PDB entry 4BD8 | X-ray diffraction, 2.22 A resolution | chains A and B

Chain A (and B):
Protein: Apoptosis regulator bax
Source organism: Homo sapiens
Notes: chain B of this document is another copy of the same molecule, construct and numbering; everything in this record applies to it too
UniProt: Q07812 (BAX_HUMAN); residue numbers follow UniProt; this construct covers 1-171
Amino-acid sequence (174 residues; row label = number of the first residue in the row):
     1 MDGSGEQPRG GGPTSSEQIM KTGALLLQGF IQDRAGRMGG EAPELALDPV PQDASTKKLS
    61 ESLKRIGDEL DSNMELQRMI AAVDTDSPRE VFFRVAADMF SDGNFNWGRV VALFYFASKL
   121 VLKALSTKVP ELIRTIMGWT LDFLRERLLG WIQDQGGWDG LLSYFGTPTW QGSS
Disordered / not traced: 1-10, 38-52, 171-174 (chain B: 1-11, 36-42, 171-174)
Construct notes: expression tag (172-174); engineered mutation Ser62 (Cys in Q07812), Ser126 (Cys in Q07812)
Ion coordination: praseodymium ion: Asp142, Glu146 (shared with Glu69(B) of chain B; 2 residues of chain C)
Swiss-Prot annotation at these positions:
  - motif: Leu59 to Asn73 (BH3), Asp98 to Ser118 (BH1), Gly150 to Phe165 (BH2)
  - modified residue: Met1 (N-acetylmethionine)
  - cross-link: Lys128 (Glycyl lysine isopeptide (Lys-Gly) (interchain with G-Cter in ubiquitin))
  - natural variant: Gly11 (G11E: In a plasmacytoma cell line), Gly67 (G67R: In a T-cell acute lymphoblastic leukemia cell line), Gly108 (G108V: In a Burkitt lymphoma)
  - mutagenesis: Lys21 (K21E: Reduces interaction with BCL2L11, homooligomerization and triggering of apoptosis), Met74 (M74D/E: Strongly reduced interaction with MCL1, BCL2, BCL2L1 and BCL2L2. No effect on cytochrome c release and subsequent apoptosis triggered by etoposide), Lys128 (K128R: Partial loss of polyubiquitination)
From the paper describing this entry:
  - mutagenesis - V121C/I136C: unchanged binding to BH3 peptides
  - mutagenesis - R109D: abolished binding to Apoptosis regulator bax (chain A)
  - mutagenesis - R109D: increased binding to BaxBH3 peptide D68R

Chain A / chain B interface:
Residue-residue contacts (167):
  Pro13(A) - Gly156(B)
  Pro13(A) - Gly157(B)
  Thr14(A) - Gln153(B)
  Thr14(A) - Gly156(B)
  Ser16(A) - Leu149(B)
  Ser16(A) - Gln153(B)
  Ile19(A) - Leu149(B)  hydrophobic
  Ile19(A) - Ile152(B)  hydrophobic
  Ile19(A) - Gln153(B)
  Ile19(A) - Trp158(B)  hydrogen bond (backbone-side chain)
  Met20(A) - Leu141(B)
  Met20(A) - Leu144(B)  hydrophobic
  Met20(A) - Arg145(B)
  Met20(A) - Leu149(B)  hydrophobic
  Thr22(A) - Trp158(B)
  Gly23(A) - Leu141(B)
  Gly23(A) - Trp158(B)
  Ala24(A) - Leu141(B)
  Leu26(A) - Trp158(B)  hydrophobic
  Leu27(A) - Met137(B)  hydrophobic
  Leu27(A) - Thr140(B)
  Gln28(A) - Met137(B)
  Ile31(A) - Met137(B)  hydrophobic
  Lys58(A) - Leu162(B)
  Leu59(A) - Trp158(B)
  Leu59(A) - Asp159(B)
  Ser62(A) - Leu161(B)
  Ser62(A) - Leu162(B)
  Arg65(A) - Tyr164(B)  hydrogen bond (side chain-backbone)
  Arg65(A) - Phe165(B)
  Ile66(A) - Leu161(B)  hydrophobic
  Ile66(A) - Tyr164(B)  hydrophobic
  Leu70(A) - Pro168(B)  hydrophobic
  Asn73(A) - Pro168(B)  hydrogen bond (side chain-backbone)
  Asn73(A) - Trp170(B)
  Glu75(A) - Thr169(B)  hydrogen bond
  Glu75(A) - Trp170(B)  hydrogen bond (side chain-backbone)
  Leu76(A) - Trp170(B)  hydrophobic
  Met79(A) - Trp170(B)  hydrophobic
  Pro88(A) - Trp139(B)
  Arg89(A) - Trp139(B)
  Phe92(A) - Trp139(B)
  Phe92(A) - Thr140(B)
  Phe93(A) - Trp139(B)
  Phe93(A) - Asp142(B)
  Ala96(A) - Phe143(B)
  Ala97(A) - Phe143(B)
  Met99(A) - Trp170(B)
  Phe100(A) - Phe143(B)  hydrophobic
  Phe100(A) - Arg147(B)
  Phe100(A) - Leu148(B)  hydrophobic
  Phe105(A) - Arg147(B)
  Phe105(A) - Leu148(B)  hydrophobic
  Phe105(A) - Trp151(B)
  Asn106(A) - Trp151(B)
  Asn106(A) - Tyr164(B)
  Asn106(A) - Pro168(B)
  Trp107(A) - Trp151(B)
  Trp107(A) - Ile152(B)  hydrophobic
  Trp107(A) - Gly157(B)
  Trp107(A) - Trp158(B)  hydrophobic
  Trp107(A) - Gly160(B)
  Trp107(A) - Leu161(B)  hydrophobic
  Trp107(A) - Tyr164(B)  hydrophobic
  Gly108(A) - Tyr164(B)
  Gly108(A) - Pro168(B)
  Arg109(A) - Pro168(B)
  Arg109(A) - Thr169(B)  hydrogen bond (side chain-backbone)
  Arg109(A) - Trp170(B)
  Val110(A) - Trp151(B)  hydrophobic
  Val111(A) - Leu161(B)  hydrophobic
  Ala112(A) - Trp170(B)  hydrophobic
  Leu113(A) - Thr140(B)
  Leu113(A) - Phe143(B)  hydrophobic
  Leu113(A) - Leu148(B)  hydrophobic
  Phe114(A) - Thr140(B)
  Phe114(A) - Leu144(B)  hydrophobic
  Phe114(A) - Trp158(B)  hydrophobic
  Ala117(A) - Ile136(B)
  Ala117(A) - Thr140(B)
  Leu120(A) - Ile136(B)  hydrophobic
  Val121(A) - Ile133(B)  hydrophobic
  Val121(A) - Ile136(B)  hydrophobic
  Ala124(A) - Leu132(B)  hydrophobic
  Lys128(A) - Lys128(B)
  Val129(A) - Leu125(B)  hydrophobic
  Pro130(A) - Glu44(B)
  Leu132(A) - Ala124(B)  hydrophobic
  Ile133(A) - Leu45(B)  hydrophobic
  Ile133(A) - Val121(B)  hydrophobic
  Arg134(A) - Leu45(B)  hydrogen bond (side chain-backbone)
  Ile136(A) - Ala117(B)
  Ile136(A) - Leu120(B)
  Ile136(A) - Val121(B)
  Met137(A) - Ala24(B)
  Met137(A) - Leu27(B)  hydrophobic
  Met137(A) - Gln28(B)
  Met137(A) - Ile31(B)  hydrophobic
  Trp139(A) - Pro88(B)
  Trp139(A) - Arg89(B)
  Trp139(A) - Phe92(B)
  Trp139(A) - Phe93(B)  hydrophobic
  Thr140(A) - Leu27(B)
  Thr140(A) - Phe92(B)
  Thr140(A) - Leu113(B)
  Thr140(A) - Ala117(B)
  Leu141(A) - Met20(B)
  Leu141(A) - Gly23(B)
  Leu141(A) - Ala24(B)  hydrophobic
  Leu141(A) - Leu27(B)  hydrophobic
  Phe143(A) - Ala96(B)
  Phe143(A) - Ala97(B)
  Phe143(A) - Phe100(B)  hydrophobic
  Phe143(A) - Leu113(B)  hydrophobic
  Leu144(A) - Met20(B)  hydrophobic
  Arg145(A) - Met20(B)
  Arg147(A) - Phe100(B)
  Arg147(A) - Phe105(B)
  Leu148(A) - Phe100(B)  hydrophobic
  Leu148(A) - Phe105(B)  hydrophobic
  Leu148(A) - Leu113(B)  hydrophobic
  Leu149(A) - Ser16(B)
  Leu149(A) - Ile19(B)  hydrophobic
  Trp151(A) - Phe105(B)
  Trp151(A) - Asn106(B)
  Trp151(A) - Trp107(B)
  Ile152(A) - Ile19(B)  hydrophobic
  Gln153(A) - Thr14(B)  hydrogen bond (side chain-backbone)
  Gln153(A) - Ser16(B)
  Gln153(A) - Ile19(B)
  Gln155(A) - Trp107(B)
  Gly156(A) - Thr14(B)
  Gly157(A) - Pro13(B)
  Gly157(A) - Trp107(B)
  Trp158(A) - Ile19(B)  hydrogen bond (side chain-backbone)
  Trp158(A) - Thr22(B)
  Trp158(A) - Gly23(B)
  Trp158(A) - Leu26(B)  hydrophobic
  Trp158(A) - Leu59(B)
  Trp158(A) - Trp107(B)  hydrophobic
  Trp158(A) - Phe114(B)  hydrophobic
  Asp159(A) - Leu59(B)
  Gly160(A) - Trp107(B)
  Leu161(A) - Ser62(B)
  Leu161(A) - Leu63(B)  hydrophobic
  Leu161(A) - Trp107(B)  hydrophobic
  Leu161(A) - Val111(B)  hydrophobic
  Leu162(A) - Lys58(B)
  Leu162(A) - Ser62(B)
  Tyr164(A) - Arg65(B)
  Tyr164(A) - Ile66(B)  hydrophobic
  Tyr164(A) - Asn106(B)
  Tyr164(A) - Trp107(B)  hydrophobic
  Tyr164(A) - Gly108(B)  hydrogen bond (side chain-backbone)
  Phe165(A) - Arg65(B)
  Thr167(A) - Glu69(B)
  Pro168(A) - Leu70(B)  hydrophobic
  Pro168(A) - Asn73(B)  hydrogen bond (backbone-side chain)
  Pro168(A) - Gly108(B)
  Pro168(A) - Arg109(B)
  Thr169(A) - Glu75(B)  hydrogen bond
  Thr169(A) - Arg109(B)  hydrogen bond (backbone-side chain)
  Trp170(A) - Asn73(B)
  Trp170(A) - Glu75(B)  hydrogen bond (backbone-side chain)
  Trp170(A) - Met79(B)  hydrophobic
  Trp170(A) - Met99(B)  hydrogen bond (side chain-backbone)
  Trp170(A) - Arg109(B)
Other interface residues (no listed pair), chain A (84 interface residues in all): Ser15, Ser55, Leu63, Glu69, Leu125, Asp142
Other interface residues (no listed pair), chain B (88 interface residues in all): Ser15, Ala46, Leu47, Ser55, Leu76, Asp98, Val110, Ala112, Val129, Gln155, Gly166, Thr167
From the paper, about this interface:
  - specific contacts: Val121(A)-Ile136(B), Leu149(B)-Ile19(A)
  - interface residues, chain B: Tyr164(B) (proposed by the authors, not directly observed)

Overview:
84 residues of chain A face 88 of chain B across their interface, with 15 hydrogen bonds. Polar contacts
include Ile19(A)-Trp158(B), Arg65(A)-Tyr164(B) and Asn73(A)-Pro168(B). The authors report contacts between
Val121(A) and Ile136(B) and Leu149(B) and Ile19(A). The paper reports that R109D of chain A abolishes binding
to Apoptosis regulator bax (chain A); the interface residue Tyr164(B).
Chain A and chain B are both Apoptosis regulator bax (Homo sapiens); the structure, Bax domain swapped dimer
induced by BimBH3 with CHAPS, was determined by X-ray diffraction together with 4BD2, 4BD6, 4BD7 and 4BDU from
the same study.
